7SQ3 - chain A; structure by X-ray diffraction, 2.45 A resolution.

Chain A:
Protein: Designed trefoil knot protein, variant 1
Organism: synthetic construct
Sequence (153 residues; numbered -2 to 150; the number before each row is that of its first residue; numbers below 1 keep their minus sign (Gly-2 is residue -2)):
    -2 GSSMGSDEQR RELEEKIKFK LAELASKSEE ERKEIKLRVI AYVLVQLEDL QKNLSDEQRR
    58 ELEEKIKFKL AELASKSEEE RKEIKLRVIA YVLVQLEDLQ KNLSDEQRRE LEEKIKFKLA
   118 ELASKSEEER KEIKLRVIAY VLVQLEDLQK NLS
Unresolved in the structure: -2 to 2, 149-150
Bound ions: Na+: Ser123, Glu126

Summary:
Ser123 and Glu126 form the Na+ site.
Chain A is Designed trefoil knot protein, variant 1 (synthetic construct); the structure, Designed trefoil
knot protein, variant 1, was determined by X-ray diffraction, deposited together with 8ETQ, 7SQ5 and 7SQ4.
